PDB entry 7VH6 | electron microscopy, 3.80 A resolution | chains E and F of the 6 polymer chains in the assembly

Chain E (and F):
Name: Plasma membrane ATPase 1
Organism: Saccharomyces cerevisiae (strain ATCC 204508 / S288c)
Notes: EC 7.1.2.1; chain F of this document is another copy of the same molecule, construct and numbering; everything in this record applies to it too
UniProt: P05030 (PMA1_YEAST); residue numbers follow UniProt; this construct covers 1-918
Amino-acid sequence (918 residues; numbered 1 to 918; the number before each row is that of its first residue):
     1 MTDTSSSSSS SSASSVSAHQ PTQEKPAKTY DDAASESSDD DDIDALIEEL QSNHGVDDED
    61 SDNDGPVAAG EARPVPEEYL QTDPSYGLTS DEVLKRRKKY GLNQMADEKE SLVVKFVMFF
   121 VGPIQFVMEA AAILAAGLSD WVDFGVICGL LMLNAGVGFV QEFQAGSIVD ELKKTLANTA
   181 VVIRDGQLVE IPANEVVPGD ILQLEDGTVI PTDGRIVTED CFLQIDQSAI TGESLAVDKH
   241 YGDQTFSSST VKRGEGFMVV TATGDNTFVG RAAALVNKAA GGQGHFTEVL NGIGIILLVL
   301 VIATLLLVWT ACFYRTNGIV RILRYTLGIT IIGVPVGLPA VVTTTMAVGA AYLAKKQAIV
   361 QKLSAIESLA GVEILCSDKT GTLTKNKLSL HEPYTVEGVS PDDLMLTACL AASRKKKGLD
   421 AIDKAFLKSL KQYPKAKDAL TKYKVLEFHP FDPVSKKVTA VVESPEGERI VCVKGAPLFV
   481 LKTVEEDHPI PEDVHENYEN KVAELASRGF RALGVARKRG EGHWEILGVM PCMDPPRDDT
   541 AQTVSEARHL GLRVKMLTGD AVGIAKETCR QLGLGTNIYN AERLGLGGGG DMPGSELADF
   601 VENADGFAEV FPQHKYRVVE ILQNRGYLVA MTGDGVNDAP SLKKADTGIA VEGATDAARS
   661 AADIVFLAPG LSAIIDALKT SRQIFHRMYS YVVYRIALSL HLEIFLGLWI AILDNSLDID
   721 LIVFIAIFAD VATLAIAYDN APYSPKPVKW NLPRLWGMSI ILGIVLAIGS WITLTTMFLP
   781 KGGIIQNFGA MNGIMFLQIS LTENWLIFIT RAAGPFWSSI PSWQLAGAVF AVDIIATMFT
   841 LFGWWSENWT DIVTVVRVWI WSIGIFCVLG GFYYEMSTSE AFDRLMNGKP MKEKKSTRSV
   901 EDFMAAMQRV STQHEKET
Unresolved in the structure: 1-109, 174-177, 265-266, 589-593, 889-918
Residues lining bound ligands: beryllium trifluoride (BEF): S228, A229, I230, G232, D378, T380, G381, T382, D634, G635, N637, D638
Curated features (UniProtKB/Swiss-Prot):
  - active site: D378 (4-aspartylphosphate intermediate)
  - binding site (Mg(2+)): D634, D638
  - modified residue: S61 (Phosphoserine), T175 (Phosphothreonine), S911 (Phosphoserine), T912 (Phosphothreonine), T918 (Phosphothreonine)
  - cross-link (Glycyl lysine isopeptide (Lys-Gly)): K252 (interchain with G-Cter in ubiquitin), K555 (interchain with G-Cter in ubiquitin)
  - mutagenesis: E129 (E129L/Q: Normal activity), D200 (D200N: Activity reduced to 23%), E233 (E233Q: Activity reduced to 33%), R271 (R271T: Normal activity), P335 (P335A: Activity reduced to 53%), D378 (D378E: Activity reduced to 67%; D378N: Activity reduced to 73%; D378T: Activity reduced to 49%), K474 (K474Q: Activity reduced to 19%), D534 (D534N: Activity reduced to 37%), D560 (D560N: Activity reduced to 24%), D638 (D638N: Activity reduced to 24%), N848 (N848D: Normal activity)
From the paper describing this entry:
  - binding site for beryllium trifluoride: D378
  - catalytic residues: D378
  - post-translational modification sites: S899, S911, T912 (citing earlier work)

Interface between chain E and chain F:
Contacting residue pairs - 28 pairs, chain E then chain F:
  I302(E) with C867(F), hydrophobic
  L306(E) with W861(F), hydrophobic; G864(F); V868(F), hydrophobic
  W309(E) with I860(F), hydrophobic
  T310(E) with I772(F); W861(F)
  C312(E) with R857(F)
  F313(E) with T776(F); G783(F); I784(F), hydrophobic; R857(F); W861(F), hydrophobic
  Y314(E) with I772(F); T775(F), hydrogen bond; T776(F); L779(F); G783(F)
  T316(E) with K781(F), hydrogen bond (side chain-backbone); G782(F); G783(F)
  N317(E) with Q786(F); R857(F), hydrogen bond (backbone-side chain)
  G318(E) with Q786(F)
  I319(E) with Q786(F), hydrogen bond (backbone-side chain); V853(F), hydrophobic; R857(F)
  I322(E) with R857(F)
Other interface residues (no listed pair), chain E (14 interface residues in all): I295, R315
Other interface residues (no listed pair), chain F (20 interface residues in all): P780, I785, W817, I865

Summary:
14 residues of chain E and 20 residues of chain F are in contact, with 4 hydrogen bonds. Polar contacts
include Y314(E)-T775(F), T316(E)-K781(F) and N317(E)-R857(F). Chain E binds beryllium trifluoride. The paper
reports the catalytic residue D378(E); a binding site for beryllium trifluoride at D378(E).
Both chains are Plasma membrane ATPase 1 (Saccharomyces cerevisiae (strain ATCC 204508 / S288c)). Entry 7VH6
(Cryo-EM structure of the hexameric plasma membrane H+-ATPase in the active state (pH 6.0, BeF3-, conformation
...) was determined by electron microscopy (same publication as 7VH5).
